Entry 7TGH (electron microscopy, 2.60 A resolution); this record covers chains 2 and X1 of the 91 polymer chains in the assembly.

== Chain 2 ==
Molecule: Ymf65
From: Tetrahymena thermophila
Reference sequence: Q951A3 (Q951A3_TETTH); residue numbers follow UniProt; this construct covers 1-360
Amino-acid sequence (360 residues; row label = number of the first residue in the row):
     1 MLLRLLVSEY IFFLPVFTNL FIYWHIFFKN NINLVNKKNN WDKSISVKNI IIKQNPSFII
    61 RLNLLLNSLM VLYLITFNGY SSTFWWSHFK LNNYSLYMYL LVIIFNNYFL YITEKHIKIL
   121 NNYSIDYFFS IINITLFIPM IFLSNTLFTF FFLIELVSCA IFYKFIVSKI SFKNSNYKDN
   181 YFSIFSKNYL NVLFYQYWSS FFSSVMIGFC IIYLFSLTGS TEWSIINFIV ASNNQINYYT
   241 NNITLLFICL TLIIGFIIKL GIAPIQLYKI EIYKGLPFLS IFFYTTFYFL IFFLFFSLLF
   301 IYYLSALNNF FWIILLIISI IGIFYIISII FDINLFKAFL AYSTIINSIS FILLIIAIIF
Unresolved in the structure: 1
Ligand contacts:
  - 1,2-Distearoyl-sn-glycerophosphoethanolamine (3PE), molecule 1: L20, F21, W24, F28, K29, I32
  - 1,2-Distearoyl-sn-glycerophosphoethanolamine (3PE), molecule 2: L74, I75, Y97, L100, L101, I104, F105, Y108
  - 1,2-diacyl-sn-glycero-3-phosphocholine (PC1): L5, Y10, F13, F17, F21, W85

== Chain X1 ==
Molecule: NADH-ubiquinone oxidoreductase complex I, 21 kDa subunit
From: Tetrahymena thermophila
Reference sequence: I7LT42 (I7LT42_TETTS); residue numbers follow UniProt; this construct covers 1-150
Amino-acid sequence (150 residues; each row starts with the number of its first residue):
     1 MSQTFAHDSF LGGLNLFKRR DPRFVLDQGE RPPYPIINSN SSFVDVLSNF NKADFGLVLF
    61 SAAIGFPLSR WVLKGLTFSS LNYRRGLFSS VYGGVILWGL VLGFNNSYYR LNGFVDNGLV
   121 WKRKERKLNK YDFTSEFEDN SFFKKLRIRD
Unresolved in the structure: 1
Ligand contacts:
  - 1,2-Distearoyl-sn-glycerophosphoethanolamine (3PE): R19, P22, R23, F24, F142, F143, L146
  - 1,2-diacyl-sn-glycero-3-phosphocholine (PC1): S42, F43, V44

== Chain 2 / chain X1 interface ==
Contacting residue pairs (82):
  R4(2) with S42(X1); D45(X1), salt bridge
  L5(2) with S42(X1)
  L6(2) with N40(X1); S41(X1)
  V7(2) with S41(X1), hydrogen bond (backbone-backbone); S42(X1); F43(X1); Y108(X1), hydrophobic
  S8(2) with Y108(X1)
  Y10(2) with F43(X1)
  I11(2) with F104(X1), hydrophobic; N105(X1)
  L14(2) with F104(X1), hydrophobic
  P15(2) with W98(X1), hydrophobic
  T18(2) with V101(X1)
  N19(2) with W98(X1), hydrogen bond
  I22(2) with G94(X1)
  H25(2) with S90(X1)
  I26(2) with L87(X1), hydrophobic; S90(X1)
  K29(2) with Y83(X1); G86(X1), hydrogen bond (side chain-backbone); S90(X1), hydrogen bond
  N30(2) with Y83(X1), hydrogen bond
  N33(2) with Y83(X1)
  N36(2) with N82(X1)
  N49(2) with F78(X1)
  I52(2) with F78(X1), hydrophobic
  K53(2) with F78(X1)
  Q54(2) with L76(X1); T77(X1), hydrogen bond (side chain-backbone); F78(X1)
  N55(2) with G75(X1); T77(X1), hydrogen bond (backbone-side chain)
  F58(2) with V72(X1); G75(X1); L76(X1), hydrophobic; Y83(X1); L87(X1), hydrophobic
  R61(2) with W71(X1), hydrogen bond (side chain-backbone); V72(X1)
  L65(2) with L68(X1), hydrophobic
  L69(2) with W98(X1)
  M70(2) with W98(X1), hydrophobic
  L72(2) with F17(X1), hydrophobic; L102(X1), hydrophobic
  Y73(2) with W98(X1), hydrophobic; N105(X1)
  L74(2) with F24(X1)
  I75(2) with R19(X1), hydrogen bond (backbone-side chain)
  T76(2) with L16(X1); R19(X1); Y109(X1)
  F77(2) with R19(X1), hydrogen bond (backbone-side chain); F24(X1); V25(X1), hydrophobic; Y109(X1)
  N78(2) with R19(X1); F24(X1); Y109(X1), hydrogen bond (backbone-side chain); F114(X1); V115(X1)
  G79(2) with V25(X1); L26(X1), hydrogen bond (backbone-backbone); F114(X1)
  Y80(2) with V25(X1); L26(X1); D27(X1); E30(X1); P32(X1); F114(X1), hydrophobic
  S81(2) with V25(X1); L26(X1), hydrogen bond (side chain-backbone); Q28(X1), hydrogen bond (backbone-side chain)
  N93(2) with R23(X1); F24(X1), hydrogen bond (side chain-backbone); V25(X1), hydrogen bond (side chain-backbone)
  L96(2) with F24(X1), hydrophobic
  Y97(2) with P22(X1), hydrogen bond (side chain-backbone); F24(X1), hydrophobic
  L100(2) with F24(X1), hydrophobic
Other interface residues (no listed pair), chain 2 (50 interface residues in all): I51, S57, L62, L64, L66, S82, L91, N92
Other interface residues (no listed pair), chain X1 (45 interface residues in all): I36, V46, K74, S79, V91, V95

== Overview ==
50 residues of chain 2 and 45 residues of chain X1 are in contact; the contacts include 17 hydrogen bonds and
1 salt bridge. Polar contacts include R4(2)-D45(X1), N19(2)-W98(X1) and K29(2)-G86(X1).
Here chain 2 is Ymf65 and chain X1 is NADH-ubiquinone oxidoreductase complex I, 21 kDa subunit, both from
Tetrahymena thermophila. Entry 7TGH (Cryo-EM structure of respiratory super-complex CI+III2 from Tetrahymena
thermophila) was determined by electron microscopy, deposited together with 7W5Z.
